Entry 7WFE (electron microscopy, 3.25 A resolution); this record covers chains BD and BH of the 16 polymer chains in the assembly.

== Chain BD ==
Protein: Photosystem I reaction center subunit II-2, chloroplastic
Organism: Arabidopsis thaliana
Reference sequence: Q9SA56 (PSAD2_ARATH); residues 1-204 here = UniProt positions 1-204
Sequence (204 residues; each row starts with the number of its first residue):
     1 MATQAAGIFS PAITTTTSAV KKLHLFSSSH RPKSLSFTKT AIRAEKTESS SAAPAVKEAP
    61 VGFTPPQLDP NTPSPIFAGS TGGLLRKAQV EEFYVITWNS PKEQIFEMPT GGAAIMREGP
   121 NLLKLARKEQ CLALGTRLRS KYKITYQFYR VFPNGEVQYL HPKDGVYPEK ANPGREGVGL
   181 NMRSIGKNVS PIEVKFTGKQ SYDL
Disordered / not traced: 1-61
UniProt features mapped onto this chain:
  - region: Arg137 to Thr145 (Ferredoxin and ferredoxin-oxidoreductase binding)
  - modified residue: Thr47 (Phosphothreonine)

== Chain BH ==
Protein: Photosystem I reaction center subunit VI-2, chloroplastic
Organism: Arabidopsis thaliana
Reference sequence: Q9SUI6 (PSAH2_ARATH); residues 1-145 here = UniProt positions 1-145
Sequence (145 residues; row label = number of the first residue in the row):
     1 MASFATIAAV QPSAAVKGLG GSSLAGAKLF IKPSRQSFKT KSTRAGAVVA KYGDKSVYFD
    61 LEDLGNTTGQ WDVYGSDAPS PYNPLQSKFF ETFAAPFTKR GLLLKFLILG GGSLLTYVSA
   121 NSTGDVLPIK RGPQEPPKLG PRGKL
Disordered / not traced: 1-50
Ligand contacts:
  - chlorophyll a (CLA), molecule 1: Pro81, Tyr82, Gln86, Phe90
  - chlorophyll a (CLA), molecule 2: Asn83, Leu85, Gln86, Phe89, Phe90
  - chlorophyll a (CLA), molecule 3: Ile108, Gly111, Gly112, Leu114, Leu115, Val118, Val126, Leu127

== Interface between chain BD and chain BH ==
Pairs across the interface (25):
  Asp69(BD) - Phe59(BH)
  Thr72(BD) - Val57(BH)
  Pro73(BD) - Ser56(BH)
  Ser74(BD) - Ser56(BH)  hydrogen bond (backbone-backbone)
  Ser74(BD) - Tyr58(BH)
  Ala88(BD) - Thr68(BH)
  Gln89(BD) - Thr68(BH)
  Gln89(BD) - Gly69(BH)
  Gln89(BD) - Gln70(BH)  hydrogen bond (backbone-side chain)
  Phe93(BD) - Phe59(BH)  hydrophobic
  Phe93(BD) - Leu64(BH)  hydrophobic
  Phe93(BD) - Thr67(BH)
  Phe93(BD) - Thr68(BH)
  Val95(BD) - Phe59(BH)  hydrophobic
  Arg117(BD) - Lys55(BH)
  Arg117(BD) - Ser56(BH)  hydrogen bond
  Leu122(BD) - Phe59(BH)  hydrophobic
  Lys124(BD) - Tyr58(BH)  hydrogen bond (side chain-backbone)
  Lys124(BD) - Thr67(BH)
  Val151(BD) - Phe59(BH)  hydrophobic
  Phe152(BD) - Leu64(BH)
  Pro153(BD) - Leu64(BH)
  Gly155(BD) - Leu61(BH)
  Gly155(BD) - Leu64(BH)
  Val157(BD) - Leu61(BH)  hydrophobic
Also at the interface, not in a pair above, chain BD (20 interface residues in all): Asn71, Leu84, Leu85, Asn154
Also at the interface, not in a pair above, chain BH (13 interface residues in all): Lys51, Asp54

== In short ==
20 residues of chain BD and 13 residues of chain BH are in contact; the contacts include 4 hydrogen bonds.
Polar pairs include Gln89(BD)-Gln70(BH), Arg117(BD)-Ser56(BH) and Lys124(BD)-Tyr58(BH). Ligands of chain BH: 3
copies of chlorophyll a.
Chain BD is Photosystem I reaction center subunit II-2, chloroplastic and chain BH is Photosystem I reaction
center subunit VI-2, chloroplastic, both from Arabidopsis thaliana; the structure, Right PSI in the cyclic
electron transfer supercomplex NDH-PSI from Arabidopsis, was determined by electron microscopy (same
publication as 7WFD and 7WFG).
